8Q7N - chains 6 and X of the 21 polymer chains in the assembly; structure by electron microscopy, 3.10 A resolution.

== Chain 6 ==
Molecule: U6 snRNA
From: Homo sapiens
Sequence (106 nucleotides; numbered 1 to 106; the number before each row is that of its first residue):
     1 GUGCUCGCUU CGGCAGCACA UAUACUAAAA UUGGAACGAU ACAGAGAAGA UUAGCAUGGC
    61 CCCUGCGCAA GGAUGACACG CAAAUUCGUG AAGCGUUCCA UAUUUU
Unresolved in the structure: 79-106

== Chain X ==
Molecule: WW domain-binding protein 4
From: Homo sapiens
UniProtKB: O75554 (WBP4_HUMAN); residue numbers follow UniProt; this construct covers 1-376
Sequence (376 residues; each row starts with the number of its first residue):
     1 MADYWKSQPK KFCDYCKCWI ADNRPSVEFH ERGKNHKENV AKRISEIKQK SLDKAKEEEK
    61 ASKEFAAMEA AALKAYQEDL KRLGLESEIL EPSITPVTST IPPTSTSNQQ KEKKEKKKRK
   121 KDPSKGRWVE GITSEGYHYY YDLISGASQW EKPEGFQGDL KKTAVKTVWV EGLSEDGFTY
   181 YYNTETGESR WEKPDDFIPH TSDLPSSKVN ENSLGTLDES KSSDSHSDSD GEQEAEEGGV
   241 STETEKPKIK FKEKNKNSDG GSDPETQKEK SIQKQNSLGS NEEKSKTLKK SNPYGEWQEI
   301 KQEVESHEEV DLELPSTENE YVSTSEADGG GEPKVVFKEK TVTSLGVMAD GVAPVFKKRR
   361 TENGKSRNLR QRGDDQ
Unresolved in the structure: 1, 83-376
Swiss-Prot annotation at these positions:
  - zinc finger: Lys-11 to Lys-42 (Matrin-type)
  - region: Lys-357 to Asp-375 (Interaction with SNRNP200)
  - modified residue (Phosphoserine): Ser-220, Ser-227, Ser-229, Ser-262

== How chain 6 and chain X interact ==
Contacting residue pairs (21; chain 6 residue first):
  C42(6) / Pro-25(X)  sugar contact
  C42(6) / Phe-29(X)  sugar contact
  A43(6) / Ala-21(X)  sugar contact
  A43(6) / Asn-23(X)  hydrogen bond to the sugar
  A43(6) / Pro-25(X)  sugar contact
  G44(6) / Gln-8(X)  sugar contact
  A45(6) / Tyr-4(X)  base contact
  A45(6) / Trp-5(X)  sugar contact
  A45(6) / Lys-6(X)  hydrogen bond to the sugar
  A45(6) / Ser-7(X)  sugar contact
  A45(6) / Gln-8(X)  hydrogen bond to the sugar
  G46(6) / Trp-5(X)  sugar contact
  G46(6) / Ser-7(X)  phosphate contact
  G46(6) / Gln-8(X)  hydrogen bond to the phosphate
  A47(6) / Trp-5(X)  sugar contact
  A48(6) / Ala-2(X)  base contact
  A48(6) / Asp-3(X)  hydrogen bond to the base
  A48(6) / Tyr-4(X)  base contact
  A48(6) / Trp-5(X)  hydrogen bond to the base
  G49(6) / Tyr-4(X)  hydrogen bond to the base
  A50(6) / Tyr-4(X)  base contact
Also at the interface, not in a pair above, chain 6 (10 interface residues in all): A41
Also at the interface, not in a pair above, chain X (12 interface residues in all): Ser-26

== Overview ==
10 residues of chain 6 face 12 of chain X across their interface; the contacts include 7 hydrogen bonds. Polar
contacts include A48(6)/Asp-3(X), A48(6)/Trp-5(X) and G49(6)/Tyr-4(X).
Chain 6 is U6 snRNA and chain X is WW domain-binding protein 4, both from Homo sapiens; the structure, cryo-EM
structure of the human spliceosomal B complex protomer (tri-snRNP core region), was determined by electron
microscopy.
